PDB entry 1COV | X-ray diffraction, 3.50 A resolution | chains 1 and 4 of the 4 polymer chains in the assembly

Chain 1:
Name: Coxsackievirus coat protein
From: Human coxsackievirus B3
Reference sequence: Q66282 (POLG_CXB3W); residues 1-281 here correspond to UniProt positions 571-851 (UniProt number = residue number + 570)
Amino-acid sequence (281 residues; numbered 1 to 281; the number before each row is that of its first residue):
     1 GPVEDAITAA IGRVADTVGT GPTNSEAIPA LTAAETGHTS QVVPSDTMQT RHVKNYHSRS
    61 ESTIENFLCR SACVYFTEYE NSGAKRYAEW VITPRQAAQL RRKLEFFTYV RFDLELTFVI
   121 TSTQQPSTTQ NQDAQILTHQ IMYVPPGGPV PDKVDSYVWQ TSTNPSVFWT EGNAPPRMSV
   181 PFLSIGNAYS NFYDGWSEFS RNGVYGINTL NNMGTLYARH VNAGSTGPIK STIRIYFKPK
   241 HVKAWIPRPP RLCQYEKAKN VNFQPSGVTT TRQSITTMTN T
Not modelled in the structure: 1-12
UniProt features mapped onto this chain:
  - site: Thr281 (Cleavage)

Chain 4:
Name: Coxsackievirus coat protein
From: Human coxsackievirus B3
Reference sequence: Q66282 (POLG_CXB3W); residue numbers follow UniProt; this construct covers 2-69
Amino-acid sequence (68 residues; numbered 2 to 69; the number before each row is that of its first residue):
     2 GAQVSTQKTG AHETGLNASG NSIIHYTNIN YYKDAASNSA NRQDFTQDPS KFTEPVKDIM
    62 IKSLPALN
Not modelled in the structure: 12-24
UniProt features mapped onto this chain:
  - site: Asn69 (Cleavage)
  - lipidation: Gly2 (N-myristoyl glycine)

Interface between chain 1 and chain 4:
Pairs across the interface - 44 pairs, chain 1 then chain 4:
  Ala27(1) - Ser64(4)
  Ile28(1) - Lys63(4)
  Ile28(1) - Ser64(4)  hydrogen bond (backbone-backbone)
  Ile28(1) - Pro66(4)  hydrophobic
  Pro29(1) - Lys63(4)
  Pro29(1) - Ser64(4)
  Thr32(1) - Met61(4)
  Thr32(1) - Ala67(4)
  Ala33(1) - Ala67(4)
  Ala33(1) - Leu68(4)  hydrophobic
  Thr36(1) - Val57(4)
  Thr36(1) - Met61(4)  hydrogen bond
  Gly37(1) - Pro56(4)
  His38(1) - Glu55(4)  salt bridge
  His38(1) - Val57(4)
  His38(1) - Met61(4)
  Thr39(1) - Thr54(4)
  Thr39(1) - Glu55(4)
  Gln41(1) - Thr54(4)
  Gln41(1) - Glu55(4)
  Gln41(1) - Lys63(4)  hydrogen bond (backbone-side chain)
  Asp46(1) - Lys63(4)  salt bridge
  Ser58(1) - Lys9(4)
  Arg59(1) - Gln48(4)  hydrogen bond
  Ser60(1) - Lys9(4)
  Ser60(1) - Phe46(4)
  Thr63(1) - Arg43(4)
  Thr63(1) - Asp45(4)
  Thr63(1) - Phe46(4)
  Glu65(1) - Ala41(4)
  Glu65(1) - Asn42(4)  hydrogen bond (side chain-backbone)
  Asn66(1) - Arg43(4)  hydrogen bond
  Cys69(1) - Ala41(4)  hydrophobic
  Cys69(1) - Arg43(4)  hydrogen bond (backbone-side chain)
  Asp113(1) - Ala37(4)
  Ser179(1) - Ala37(4)  hydrogen bond (side chain-backbone)
  Ser179(1) - Ser38(4)
  Lys240(1) - Ala37(4)  hydrogen bond (side chain-backbone)
  Lys240(1) - Asn39(4)  hydrogen bond (side chain-backbone)
  His241(1) - Ala36(4)
  His241(1) - Asn39(4)  hydrogen bond (side chain-backbone)
  His241(1) - Ser40(4)  hydrogen bond (side chain-backbone)
  His241(1) - Asn42(4)
  Pro247(1) - Phe53(4)
Other interface residues (no listed pair), chain 1 (31 interface residues in all): Glu26, Leu31, Glu35, Val42, Val43, Val180, Pro181, Lys238
Other interface residues (no listed pair), chain 4 (24 interface residues in all): Leu65

Overview:
Chain 1 and chain 4 form an interface of 31 and 24 residues respectively; the contacts include 12 hydrogen
bonds and 2 salt bridges. Polar pairs include His38(1)-Glu55(4), Asp46(1)-Lys63(4) and Thr36(1)-Met61(4).
Here chain 1 is Coxsackievirus coat protein and chain 4 is Coxsackievirus coat protein, both from Human
coxsackievirus B3. Entry 1COV (Coxsackievirus B3 coat protein) was determined by X-ray diffraction.
